6YJK - chain A; structure by X-ray diffraction, 2.37 A resolution.

[Chain A]
Molecule: Cyri-B (FAM49B)
Organism: Rhincodon typus
Sequence (325 residues; row label = number of the first residue in the row; numbering starts at 0):
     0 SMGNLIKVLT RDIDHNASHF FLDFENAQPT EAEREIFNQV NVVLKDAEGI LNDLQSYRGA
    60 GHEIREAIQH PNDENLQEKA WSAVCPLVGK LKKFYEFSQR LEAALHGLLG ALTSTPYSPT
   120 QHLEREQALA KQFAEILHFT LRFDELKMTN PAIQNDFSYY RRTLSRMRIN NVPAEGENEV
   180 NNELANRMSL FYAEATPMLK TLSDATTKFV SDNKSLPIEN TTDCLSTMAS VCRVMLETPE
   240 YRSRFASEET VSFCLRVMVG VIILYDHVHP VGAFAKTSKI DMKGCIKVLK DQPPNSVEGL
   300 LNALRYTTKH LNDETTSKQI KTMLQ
Not modelled in the structure: 171-175
From the paper describing this entry:
  - post-translational modification sites: Gly2 (citing earlier work)
  - interface residues: Asn177
  - contacts within the chain: Tyr56-Asp155 (hydrogen bond), Ala59-Asp155 (backbone contact), Arg160-Asn181 (hydrogen bond), Arg160-Asn185 (hydrogen bond), Arg160-Ser188 (hydrogen bond)

[Overview]
From the paper: the interface residue Asn177; a modification site at Gly2.
Chain A is Cyri-B (FAM49B) (Rhincodon typus); the structure, Structure of CYRI-B (FAM49B) from Rhincodon
typus, was determined by X-ray diffraction (same publication as 6YJJ).
